PDB entry 1FFR | X-ray diffraction, 1.80 A resolution | chain A

[Chain A]
Molecule: Chitinase A
Source organism: Serratia marcescens
Notes: EC 3.2.1.14
Amino-acid sequence (540 residues; numbered 24 to 563; the number before each row is that of its first residue):
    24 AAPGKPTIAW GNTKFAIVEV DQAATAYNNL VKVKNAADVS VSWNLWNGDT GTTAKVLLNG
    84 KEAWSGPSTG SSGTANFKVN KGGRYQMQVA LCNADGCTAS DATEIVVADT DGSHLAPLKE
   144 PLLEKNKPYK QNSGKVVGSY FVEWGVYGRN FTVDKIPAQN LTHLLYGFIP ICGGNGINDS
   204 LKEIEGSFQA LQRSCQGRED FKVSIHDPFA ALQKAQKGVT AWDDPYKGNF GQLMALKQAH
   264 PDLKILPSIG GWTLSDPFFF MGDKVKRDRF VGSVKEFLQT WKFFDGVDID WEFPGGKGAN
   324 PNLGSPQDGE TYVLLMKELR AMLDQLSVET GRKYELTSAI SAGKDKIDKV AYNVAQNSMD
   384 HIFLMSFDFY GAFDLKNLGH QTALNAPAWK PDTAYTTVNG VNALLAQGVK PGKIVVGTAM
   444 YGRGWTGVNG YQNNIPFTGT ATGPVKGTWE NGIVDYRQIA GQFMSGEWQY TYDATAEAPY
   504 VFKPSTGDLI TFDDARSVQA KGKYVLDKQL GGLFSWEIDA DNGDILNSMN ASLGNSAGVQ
Construct notes: engineered mutation Phe390 (Tyr in AB015996)
Cystine bridges: Cys115-Cys120, Cys195-Cys218
Reported in the primary citation:
  - mutagenesis - Y390F: decreased catalytic activity
  - binding site for N-acetylglucosamine: Trp275, Asp391, Phe396, Tyr418, Trp539

[Summary]
The paper reports a binding site for N-acetylglucosamine at Trp275, Asp391 and Phe396 among others; Y390F
reduces catalytic activity.
Chain A is Chitinase A (Serratia marcescens); the structure, Crystal structure of chitinase A mutant Y390F
complexed with hexa-N-acetylchitohexaose (NAG)6, was determined by X-ray diffraction together with 1EIB and
1EHN from the same study.
